Entry 6KQN (X-ray diffraction, 3.49 A resolution); this record covers chains D and E of the 9 polymer chains in the assembly.

# Chain D
Protein: DNA-directed RNA polymerase subunit beta'
Organism: Thermus thermophilus (strain HB8 / ATCC 27634 / DSM 579)
Notes: EC 2.7.7.6
UniProtKB: Q8RQE8 (RPOC_THET8); residues 1-1524 here = UniProt positions 1-1524
Amino-acid sequence (1524 residues; row label = number of the first residue in the row):
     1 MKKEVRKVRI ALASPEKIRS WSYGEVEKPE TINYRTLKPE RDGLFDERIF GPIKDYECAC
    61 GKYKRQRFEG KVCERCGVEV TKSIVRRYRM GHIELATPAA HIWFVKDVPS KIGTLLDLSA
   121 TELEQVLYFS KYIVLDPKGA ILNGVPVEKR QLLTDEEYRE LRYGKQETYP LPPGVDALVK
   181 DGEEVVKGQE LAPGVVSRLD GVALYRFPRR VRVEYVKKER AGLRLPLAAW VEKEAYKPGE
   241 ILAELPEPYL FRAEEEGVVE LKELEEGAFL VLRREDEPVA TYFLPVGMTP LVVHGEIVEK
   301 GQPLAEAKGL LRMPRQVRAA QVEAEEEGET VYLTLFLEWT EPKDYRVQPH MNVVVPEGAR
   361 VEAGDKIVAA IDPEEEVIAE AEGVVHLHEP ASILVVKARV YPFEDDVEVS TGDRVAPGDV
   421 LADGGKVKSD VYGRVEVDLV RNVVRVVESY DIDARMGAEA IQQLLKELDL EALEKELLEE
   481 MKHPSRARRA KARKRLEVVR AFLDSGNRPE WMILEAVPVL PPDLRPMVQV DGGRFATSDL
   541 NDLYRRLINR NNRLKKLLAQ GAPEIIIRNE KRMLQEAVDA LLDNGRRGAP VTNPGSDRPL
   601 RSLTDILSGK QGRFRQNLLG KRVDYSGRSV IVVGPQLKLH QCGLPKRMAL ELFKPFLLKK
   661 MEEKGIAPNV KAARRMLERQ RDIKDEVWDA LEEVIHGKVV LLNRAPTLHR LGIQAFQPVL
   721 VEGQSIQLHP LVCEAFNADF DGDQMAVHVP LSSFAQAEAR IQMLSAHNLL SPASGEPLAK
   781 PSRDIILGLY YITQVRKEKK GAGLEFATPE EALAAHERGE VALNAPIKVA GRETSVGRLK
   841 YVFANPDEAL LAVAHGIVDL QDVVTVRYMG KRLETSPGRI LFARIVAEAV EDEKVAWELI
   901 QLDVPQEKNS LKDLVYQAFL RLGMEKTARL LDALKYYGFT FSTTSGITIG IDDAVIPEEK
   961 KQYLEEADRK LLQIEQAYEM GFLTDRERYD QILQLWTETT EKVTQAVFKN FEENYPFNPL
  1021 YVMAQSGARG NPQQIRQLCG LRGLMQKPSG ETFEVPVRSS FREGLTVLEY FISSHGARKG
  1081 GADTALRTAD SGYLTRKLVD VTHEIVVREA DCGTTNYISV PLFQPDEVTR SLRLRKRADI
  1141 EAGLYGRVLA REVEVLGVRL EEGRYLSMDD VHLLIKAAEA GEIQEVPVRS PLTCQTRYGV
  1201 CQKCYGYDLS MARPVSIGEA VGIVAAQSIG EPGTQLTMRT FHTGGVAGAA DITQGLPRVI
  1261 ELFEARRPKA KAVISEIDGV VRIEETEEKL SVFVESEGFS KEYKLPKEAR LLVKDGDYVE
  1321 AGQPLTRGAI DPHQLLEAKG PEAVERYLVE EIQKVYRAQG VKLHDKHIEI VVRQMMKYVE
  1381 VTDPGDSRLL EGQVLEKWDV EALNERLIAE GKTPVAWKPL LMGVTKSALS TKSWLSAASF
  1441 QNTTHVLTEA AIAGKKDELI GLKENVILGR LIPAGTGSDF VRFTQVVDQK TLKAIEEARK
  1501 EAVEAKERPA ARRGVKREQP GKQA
Disordered / not traced: 1-2, 1238-1251, 1503-1524
Metal / ion sites: Zn2+ site 1: C60, C73, C76; Mg2+ site 1: D739, D741, D743 (shared with 1 residue of chain I); Mg2+ site 2 near K840 (its only coordinating residue here); Zn2+ site 2: C1112, C1194, C1201, C1204

# Chain E
Protein: DNA-directed RNA polymerase subunit omega
Organism: Thermus thermophilus (strain HB8 / ATCC 27634 / DSM 579)
Notes: EC 2.7.7.6
UniProtKB: Q8RQE7 (RPOZ_THET8); residues 1-99 here = UniProt positions 1-99
Amino-acid sequence (99 residues; row label = number of the first residue in the row):
     1 MAEPGIDKLF GMVDSKYRLT VVVAKRAQQL LRHGFKNTVL EPEERPKMQT LEGLFDDPNA
    61 VTWAMKELLT GRLVFGENLV PEDRLQKEME RLYPVEREE
Disordered / not traced: 1, 96-99

# Interface between chain D and chain E
Residue-residue contacts - 100 pairs, chain D then chain E:
  H640(D) - A2(E)
  D689(D) - L51(E)
  E693(D) - M48(E)
  E693(D) - T50(E)
  H696(D) - D57(E)  salt bridge
  H696(D) - N59(E)
  G697(D) - N59(E)  hydrogen bond (backbone-side chain)
  K698(D) - N59(E)
  S753(D) - A24(E)
  S753(D) - L31(E)
  S753(D) - V61(E)
  F754(D) - V21(E)  hydrophobic
  F754(D) - A24(E)  hydrophobic
  F754(D) - Q28(E)
  A757(D) - T20(E)
  A757(D) - A24(E)  hydrophobic
  E758(D) - T20(E)
  R760(D) - E3(E)  salt bridge
  R760(D) - N59(E)  hydrogen bond
  R760(D) - V61(E)
  R760(D) - T62(E)  hydrogen bond
  I761(D) - F10(E)  hydrophobic
  I761(D) - L19(E)  hydrophobic
  I761(D) - T20(E)
  I761(D) - V23(E)  hydrophobic
  Q762(D) - Y17(E)
  Q762(D) - T20(E)  hydrogen bond
  L764(D) - A2(E)  hydrophobic
  L764(D) - E3(E)
  A766(D) - A2(E)
  H767(D) - A2(E)
  H767(D) - E3(E)  hydrogen bond (side chain-backbone)
  H767(D) - I6(E)
  G923(D) - D7(E)
  M924(D) - D7(E)  hydrogen bond (backbone-side chain)
  E925(D) - P4(E)
  E925(D) - G5(E)  hydrogen bond (side chain-backbone)
  E925(D) - I6(E)
  E925(D) - D7(E)  hydrogen bond (backbone-side chain)
  M1211(D) - K16(E)
  R1213(D) - F10(E)
  S1216(D) - S15(E)
  S1216(D) - K16(E)  hydrogen bond (side chain-backbone)
  I1217(D) - S15(E)  hydrogen bond (backbone-side chain)
  I1217(D) - Y17(E)
  G1218(D) - Y17(E)
  E1219(D) - Y17(E)  hydrogen bond
  G1475(D) - Y17(E)
  T1476(D) - Y17(E)
  T1476(D) - T20(E)
  T1476(D) - V21(E)
  F1480(D) - D14(E)
  F1480(D) - R18(E)  hydrogen bond (backbone-side chain)
  F1480(D) - E77(E)
  V1481(D) - S15(E)
  V1481(D) - R18(E)
  V1481(D) - V21(E)
  R1482(D) - K25(E)  hydrogen bond (backbone-side chain)
  F1483(D) - K25(E)
  F1483(D) - E77(E)
  T1484(D) - R18(E)  hydrogen bond
  T1484(D) - V22(E)
  T1484(D) - K25(E)  hydrogen bond (backbone-side chain)
  T1484(D) - G76(E)
  T1484(D) - E77(E)
  Q1485(D) - V74(E)
  Q1485(D) - F75(E)
  Q1485(D) - G76(E)  hydrogen bond (backbone-backbone)
  Q1485(D) - N78(E)
  Q1485(D) - L79(E)  hydrogen bond (side chain-backbone)
  Q1485(D) - V80(E)  hydrogen bond (side chain-backbone)
  Q1485(D) - E82(E)  hydrogen bond
  V1486(D) - V22(E)
  V1486(D) - R26(E)
  V1486(D) - Q29(E)  hydrogen bond (backbone-side chain)
  V1486(D) - V74(E)
  V1487(D) - L73(E)
  V1487(D) - V74(E)  hydrogen bond (backbone-backbone)
  D1488(D) - R26(E)  salt bridge
  D1488(D) - N37(E)
  D1488(D) - V39(E)
  D1488(D) - L73(E)
  D1488(D) - Y93(E)
  Q1489(D) - R72(E)
  Q1489(D) - V74(E)
  K1490(D) - Y93(E)
  T1491(D) - L85(E)
  T1491(D) - M89(E)
  T1491(D) - Y93(E)
  L1492(D) - V74(E)  hydrophobic
  A1494(D) - E88(E)
  A1494(D) - L92(E)  hydrophobic
  I1495(D) - V80(E)  hydrophobic
  I1495(D) - L85(E)  hydrophobic
  I1495(D) - E88(E)
  A1498(D) - R84(E)
  A1498(D) - E88(E)
  R1499(D) - L79(E)  hydrogen bond (side chain-backbone)
  R1499(D) - V80(E)
  R1499(D) - P81(E)
Other interface residues (no listed pair), chain D (46 interface residues in all): Q756, A928
Other interface residues (no listed pair), chain E (53 interface residues in all): A27, K47, P58, M65

# Summary
46 residues of chain D and 53 residues of chain E are in contact, with 22 hydrogen bonds and 3 salt bridges.
Among the polar pairs are H696(D)-D57(E), R760(D)-E3(E) and D1488(D)-R26(E). C60(D), C73(D) and C76(D) form
the Zn2+ site 1.
Chain D is DNA-directed RNA polymerase subunit beta' and chain E is DNA-directed RNA polymerase subunit omega,
both from Thermus thermophilus (strain HB8 / ATCC 27634 / DSM 579); the structure, Thermus thermophilus
initial transcription complex comprising sigma A and 5'-triphosphate RNA of 6 nt, was determined by X-ray
diffraction together with 6KQD, 6KQE, 6KQF, 6KQG, 6KQH, 6KQL and 6 further entries from the same study.
